Entry 5S58 (X-ray diffraction, 2.30 A resolution); this record covers chains B and E of the 6 polymer chains in the assembly.

== Chain B ==
Molecule: Tubulin beta-2B chain
Source organism: Bos taurus
UniProt: Q6B856 (TBB2B_BOVIN); the author numbering skips numbers that UniProt does not, so the offset changes along the chain: 1-42 = UniProt 1-42; 45-360 = UniProt 43-358; 369-455 = UniProt 359-445
Sequence (445 residues; numbered 1 to 455; 10 numbers in that range are skipped by the numbering (no residue carries them; nothing is unmodelled there); the number before each row is that of its first residue):
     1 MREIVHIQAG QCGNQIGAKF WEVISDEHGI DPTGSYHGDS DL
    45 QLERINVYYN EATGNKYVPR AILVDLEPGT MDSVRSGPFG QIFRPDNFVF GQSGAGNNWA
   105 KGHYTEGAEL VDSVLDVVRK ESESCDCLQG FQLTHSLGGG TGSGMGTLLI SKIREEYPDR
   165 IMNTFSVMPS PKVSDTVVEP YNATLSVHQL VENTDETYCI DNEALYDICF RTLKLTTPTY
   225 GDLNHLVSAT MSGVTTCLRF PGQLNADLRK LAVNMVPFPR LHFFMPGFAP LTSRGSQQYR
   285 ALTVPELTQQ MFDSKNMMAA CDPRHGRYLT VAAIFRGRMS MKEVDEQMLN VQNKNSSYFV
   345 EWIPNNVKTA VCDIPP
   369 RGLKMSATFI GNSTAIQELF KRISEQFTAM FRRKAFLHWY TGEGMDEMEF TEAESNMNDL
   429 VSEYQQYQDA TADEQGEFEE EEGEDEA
Disordered / not traced: 279-280, 438-455
Swiss-Prot annotation at these positions:
  - motif: M1 to I4 (MREI motif)
  - binding site (GTP): Q11, E71, S140, G144, T145, G146, N206, N228
  - binding site (Mg(2+)): E71
  - modified residue: S40 (Phosphoserine), T57 (Phosphothreonine), K60 (N6-acetyllysine), S174 (Phosphoserine), T287 (Phosphothreonine), T292 (Phosphothreonine), R320 (Omega-N-methylarginine), E448 (5-glutamyl polyglutamate)
  - cross-link (Glycyl lysine isopeptide (Lys-Gly)): K60 (interchain with G-Cter in ubiquitin), K326 (interchain with G-Cter in ubiquitin)
Ion coordination: Mg2+: Q11 (together with GDP); Ca2+: E113 (shared with 1 residue of chain C)
Ligand contacts: GDP (guanosine-5'-diphosphate): G10, Q11, C12, Q15, I16, D69, A99, N101, S140, G142, G143, G144, T145, G146, S147, V171, P173, V177, D179, E183, N206, L209, Y224, L227, N228
Reported in the primary citation:
  - binding site for 2-(N-morpholino)-ethanesulfonic acid: D199

== Chain E ==
Molecule: Stathmin-4
Source organism: Rattus norvegicus
UniProt: P63043 (STMN4_RAT); residues 5-145 here correspond to UniProt positions 49-189 (UniProt number = residue number + 44)
Sequence (143 residues; row label = number of the first residue in the row):
     3 MADMEVIELN KCTSGQSFEV ILKPPSFDGV PEFNASLPRR RDPSLEEIQK KLEAAEERRK
    63 YQEAELLKHL AEKREHEREV IQKAIEENNN FIKMAKEKLA QKMESNKENR EAHLAAMLER
   123 LQEKDKHAEE VRKNKELKEE ASR
Disordered / not traced: 3-5, 29-43, 144-145
Construct notes: initiating methionine (3); expression tag (4)
Swiss-Prot annotation at these positions:
  - modified residue: S46 (Phosphoserine)
Ligand contacts: NUY ([4-(propan-2-yl)piperazin-1-yl](thiophen-2-yl)methanone): H115, L116, M119

== Chain B / chain E interface ==
Pairs across the interface - 26 pairs, chain B then chain E:
  H107(B) with K75(E), hydrogen bond
  Y108(B) with H78(E), hydrogen bond; E79(E); V82(E), hydrophobic; I83(E)
  L152(B) with E79(E)
  S155(B) with L72(E); K75(E); R76(E), hydrogen bond
  K156(B) with R76(E); E79(E), salt bridge
  R158(B) with L68(E); L72(E)
  E159(B) with L69(E); L72(E); R76(E), salt bridge
  P162(B) with E65(E)
  Q193(B) with K75(E)
  T409(B) with E89(E)
  E411(B) with V82(E); A86(E)
  G412(B) with V82(E); K85(E); A86(E)
  M413(B) with V82(E)
  E417(B) with H78(E), salt bridge
Also at the interface, not in a pair above, chain B (16 interface residues in all): T109, G410
Also at the interface, not in a pair above, chain E (14 interface residues in all): A73

== In short ==
The interface between chain B and chain E involves 16 residues on one side and 14 on the other; the contacts
include 3 hydrogen bonds and 3 salt bridges. Polar contacts include K156(B)-E79(E), E159(B)-R76(E) and
E417(B)-H78(E). Chain B binds GDP. Ligands of chain E: compound NUY. The paper reports a binding site for
2-(N-morpholino)-ethanesulfonic acid at D199(B).
Chain B is Tubulin beta-2B chain (Bos taurus) and chain E is Stathmin-4 (Rattus norvegicus); the structure,
Tubulin-Z2856434826-complex, was determined by X-ray diffraction (same publication as 5S4L, 5S4M, 5S4N, 5S4O,
5S4P, 5S4Q and 52 further entries).
